Entry 7XN3 (electron microscopy, 2.90 A resolution); this record covers chains B and D of the 6 polymer chains in the assembly.

# Chain B (and D)
Name: Ribose-phosphate pyrophosphokinase
From: Escherichia coli str. K-12 substr. MG1655
Notes: EC 2.7.6.1; chain D of this document is another copy of the same molecule, construct and numbering; everything in this record applies to it too
UniProtKB: P0A717 (KPRS_ECOLI); residues 1-315 here = UniProt positions 1-315
Sequence (321 residues; each row starts with the number of its first residue):
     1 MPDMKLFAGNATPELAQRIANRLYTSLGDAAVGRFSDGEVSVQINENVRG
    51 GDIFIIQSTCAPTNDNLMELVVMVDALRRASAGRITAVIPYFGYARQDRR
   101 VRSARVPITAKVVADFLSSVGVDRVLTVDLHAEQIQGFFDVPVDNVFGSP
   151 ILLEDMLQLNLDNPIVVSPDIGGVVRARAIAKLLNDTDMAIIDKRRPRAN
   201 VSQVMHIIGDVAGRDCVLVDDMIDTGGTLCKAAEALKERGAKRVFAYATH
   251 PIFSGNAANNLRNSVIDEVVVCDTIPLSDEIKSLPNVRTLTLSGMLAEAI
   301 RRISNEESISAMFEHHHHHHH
Unresolved in the structure: 1-2, 196-203, 316-321
Differences from the reference sequence: expression tag (316-321)
Swiss-Prot annotation at these positions:
  - active site: Lys194
  - binding site (ATP): Asp37 to Glu39, Arg96, Gln97
  - binding site (Mg(2+)): His131, Asp170
  - binding site (D-ribose 5-phosphate): Arg196, Asp220, Asp224 to Thr228
  - natural variant: Asp129 (D129A: In mutant PRSA1)
  - mutagenesis: Asp220 (D220E: 4-fold decrease in the affinity binding for Rib-5-P in the presence of magnesium ions. In the presence of cobalt ions, it shows a 15-fold decrease in the affinity binding for Rib-5-P ...), Asp221 (D221A: The affinity binding for ATP is comparable to those of the wild-type, apart from a slight decrease in the presence of manganese ions ...), Asp224 (D224A: With magnesium or manganese ions, the affinity binding values for ATP and Rib-5-P are comparable to those of the wild-type ...)
From the paper describing this entry:
  - mutagenesis - E133A: decreased catalytic activity on ATP

# Interface between chain B and chain D
Pairs across the interface - 12 pairs, chain B then chain D:
  Asn47(B) with Ser308(D)
  Arg49(B) with Arg124(D); Asp144(D), salt bridge; Ile303(D); Glu306(D); Glu307(D), hydrogen bond (side chain-backbone); Ile309(D)
  Gly50(B) with Glu306(D)
  Arg79(B) with Gln136(D); Phe139(D), hydrogen bond (side chain-backbone)
  Ser81(B) with Arg124(D), hydrogen bond; Pro142(D)
Other interface residues (no listed pair), chain B (6 interface residues in all): Arg78
Other interface residues (no listed pair), chain D (11 interface residues in all): Gly137

# In short
6 residues of chain B face 11 of chain D across their interface, with 3 hydrogen bonds and 1 salt bridge.
Polar contacts include Arg49(B)-Asp144(D), Arg49(B)-Glu307(D) and Arg79(B)-Phe139(D). From the paper: E133A of
chain B reduces catalytic activity on ATP.
Chain B and chain D are both Ribose-phosphate pyrophosphokinase (Escherichia coli str. K-12 substr. MG1655);
the structure, E.coli phosphoribosylpyrophosphate (PRPP) synthetase type B filament bound with Pi, was
determined by electron microscopy together with 7XMU and 7XMV from the same study.
